Entry 7ABH (electron microscopy, 4.50 A resolution (low resolution: residue-level contacts below are approximate; hydrogen-bond / salt-bridge calls are withheld)); this record covers chains Z and u of the 16 polymer chains in the assembly.

[Chain Z]
Molecule: MINX M3 pre-mRNA
Sequence (230 nucleotides; each row starts with the number of its first residue):
     1 GGGAGACGGA AUUCGAGCUC GCCCACUCUU GGAUCGGAAA CCCGUCGGCC UCCGAACGGU
    61 AAGAGCCUAG CAUGUAGAAC UGGUUACCUG CAGCCCAAGC UUGCUGCACG UCUAGGGCGC
   121 AGUAGUCCAG GGUUUCCUUG AUGAUGUCAU ACUUAUCCUG UCCCUUUUUU UUCCACAGCU
   181 CGCGGUUGAG GACAAACUCU UCGCGGUCUU UCCAGUGGGG AUCCAAUAUC
Disordered / not traced: 1-140, 169-230

[Chain u]
Molecule: Splicing factor 3B subunit 1
From: Homo sapiens
UniProt: O75533 (SF3B1_HUMAN); numbering as in UniProt (aligned over 1-1304)
Amino-acid sequence (1304 residues; numbered 1 to 1304; the number before each row is that of its first residue):
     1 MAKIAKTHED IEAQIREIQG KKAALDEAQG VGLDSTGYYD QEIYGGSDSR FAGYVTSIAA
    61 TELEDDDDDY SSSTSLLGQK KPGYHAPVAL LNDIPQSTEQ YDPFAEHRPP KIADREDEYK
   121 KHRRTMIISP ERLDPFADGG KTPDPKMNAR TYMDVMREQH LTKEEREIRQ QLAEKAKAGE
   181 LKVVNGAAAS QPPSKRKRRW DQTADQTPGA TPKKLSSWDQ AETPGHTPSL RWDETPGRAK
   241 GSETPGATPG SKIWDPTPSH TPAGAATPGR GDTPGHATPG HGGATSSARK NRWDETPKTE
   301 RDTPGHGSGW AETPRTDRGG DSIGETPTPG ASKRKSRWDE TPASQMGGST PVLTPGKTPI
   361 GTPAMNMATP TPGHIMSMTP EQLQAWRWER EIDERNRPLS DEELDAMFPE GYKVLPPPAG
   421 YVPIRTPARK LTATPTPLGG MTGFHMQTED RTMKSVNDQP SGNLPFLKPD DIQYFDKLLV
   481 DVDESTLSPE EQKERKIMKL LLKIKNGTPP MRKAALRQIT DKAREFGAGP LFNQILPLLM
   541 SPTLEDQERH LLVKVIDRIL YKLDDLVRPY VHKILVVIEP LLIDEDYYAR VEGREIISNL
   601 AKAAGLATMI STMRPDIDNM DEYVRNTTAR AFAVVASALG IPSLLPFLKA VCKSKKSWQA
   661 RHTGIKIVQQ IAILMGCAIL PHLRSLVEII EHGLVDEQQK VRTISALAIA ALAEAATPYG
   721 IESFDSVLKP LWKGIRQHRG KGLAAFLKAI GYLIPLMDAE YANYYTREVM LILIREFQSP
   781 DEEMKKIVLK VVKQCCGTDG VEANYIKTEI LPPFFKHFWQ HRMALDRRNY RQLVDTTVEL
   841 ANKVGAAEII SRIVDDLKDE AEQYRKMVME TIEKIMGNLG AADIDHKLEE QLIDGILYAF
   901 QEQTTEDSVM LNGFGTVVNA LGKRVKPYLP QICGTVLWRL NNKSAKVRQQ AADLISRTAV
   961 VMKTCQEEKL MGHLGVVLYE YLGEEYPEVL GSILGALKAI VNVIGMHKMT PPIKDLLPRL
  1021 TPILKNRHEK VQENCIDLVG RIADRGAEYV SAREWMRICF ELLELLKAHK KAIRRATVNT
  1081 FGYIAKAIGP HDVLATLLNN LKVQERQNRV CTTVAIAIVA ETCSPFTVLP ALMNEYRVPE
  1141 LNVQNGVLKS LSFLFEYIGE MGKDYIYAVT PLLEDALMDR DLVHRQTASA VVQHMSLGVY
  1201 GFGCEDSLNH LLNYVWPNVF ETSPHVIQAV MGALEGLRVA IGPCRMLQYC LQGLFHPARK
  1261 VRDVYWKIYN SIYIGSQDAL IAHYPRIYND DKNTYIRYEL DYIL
Disordered / not traced: 1-117, 130-310, 336-393, 441-452, 486-489
Swiss-Prot annotation at these positions:
  - region: Gly-529 to Arg-568 (Interaction with SF3B14), Gln-547 to His-550 (Interaction with PHF5A), Glu-1156, Tyr-1157 (Interaction with PHF5A)
  - site: Pro-469 (Interaction with RNA), Tyr-587 (Interaction with RNA), Glu-592 (Interaction with PHF5A), Lys-602 (Interaction with SF3B3), Cys-677 (Interaction with SF3B3), Cys-1035 (Interaction with RNA), Tyr-1049 (Interaction with RNA), Leu-1141 (Interaction with RNA), Glu-1205 (Interaction with SF3B3)
  - modified residue: Thr-125 (Phosphothreonine), Ser-129 (Phosphoserine), Lys-141 (N6-acetyllysine), Thr-142 (Phosphothreonine), Arg-157 (Citrulline), Ser-194 (Phosphoserine), Thr-203 (Phosphothreonine), Thr-207 (Phosphothreonine), Thr-211 (Phosphothreonine), Lys-214 (N6-acetyllysine), Thr-223 (Phosphothreonine), Thr-227 (Phosphothreonine), Ser-229 (Phosphoserine), Thr-235 (Phosphothreonine), Thr-244 (Phosphothreonine), Thr-248 (Phosphothreonine), Thr-257 (Phosphothreonine), Thr-261 (Phosphothreonine), Thr-267 (Phosphothreonine), Thr-273 (Phosphothreonine) and 22 more in UniProt
  - cross-link (Glycyl lysine isopeptide (Lys-Gly)): Lys-214 (interchain with G-Cter in SUMO2), Lys-413 (interchain with G-Cter in SUMO1), Lys-430 (interchain with G-Cter in SUMO2)
  - mutagenesis: Trp-200 (W200A: Abolishes interaction with RBM39; when associated with A-218; A-232; A-254; A-293; A-310 and A-338), Trp-218 (W218A: Abolishes interaction with RBM39; when associated with A-200; A-232; A-254; A-293; A-310 and A-338), Thr-223 (T223A: No effect on interaction with PPP1R8), Thr-227 (T227A: No effect on interaction with PPP1R8), Trp-232 (W232A: Abolishes interaction with RBM39; when associated with A-200; A-218; A-254; A-293; A-310 and A-338), Thr-235 (T235A: No effect on interaction with PPP1R8), Thr-244 (T244A: Slight inhibition of interaction with PPP1R8), Thr-248 (T248A: Slight inhibition of interaction with PPP1R8), Trp-254 (W254A: Abolishes interaction with RBM39; when associated with A-200; A-218; A-232; A-293; A-310 and A-338), Thr-257 (T257A: No effect on interaction with PPP1R8), Thr-261 (T261A: Slight inhibition of interaction with PPP1R8), Thr-267 (T267A: No effect on interaction with PPP1R8), 9 further mutagenesis entries in UniProt

[How chain Z and chain u interact]
Contacting residue pairs (13):
  C152(Z) / Glu-1105(u)
  C152(Z) / Val-1183(u)
  U153(Z) / Glu-1105(u)
  U154(Z) / Val-1110(u)
  C157(Z) / Lys-1071(u)
  U161(Z) / Tyr-587(u)
  C162(Z) / Glu-585(u)
  C162(Z) / Asp-586(u)
  C164(Z) / Tyr-587(u)
  U165(Z) / Asp-584(u)
  U167(Z) / Tyr-119(u)
  U167(Z) / Glu-622(u)
  U167(Z) / Tyr-623(u)
Also at the interface, not in a pair above, chain Z (13 interface residues in all): A155, U156, C163, U168
Also at the interface, not in a pair above, chain u (21 interface residues in all): Asn-626, Arg-827, Arg-1074, Arg-1075, Val-1078, Lys-1102, Val-1103, Gln-1104, Arg-1106, Val-1114

[In short]
13 residues of chain Z and 21 residues of chain u are in contact. Curated annotation (UniProt) lists 21
mutagenesis sites on chain u.
Chain Z is MINX M3 pre-mRNA and chain u is Splicing factor 3B subunit 1 (Homo sapiens); the structure, Human
pre-Bact-2 spliceosome (SF3b/U2 snRNP portion), was determined by electron microscopy together with 7AAV and
7ABF from the same study.
